Entry 7RWT (electron microscopy, 2.43 A resolution); this record covers chains A and B of the 60 polymer chains in the assembly.

== Chain A (and B) ==
Molecule: Capsid protein VP1
Source organism: Adeno-associated dependoparvovirus A
Notes: chain B of this document is another copy of the same molecule, construct and numbering; everything in this record applies to it too
UniProtKB: P03135 (CAPSD_AAV2S); residue numbers follow UniProt; this construct covers 1-735
Sequence (735 residues; numbered 1 to 735; the number before each row is that of its first residue):
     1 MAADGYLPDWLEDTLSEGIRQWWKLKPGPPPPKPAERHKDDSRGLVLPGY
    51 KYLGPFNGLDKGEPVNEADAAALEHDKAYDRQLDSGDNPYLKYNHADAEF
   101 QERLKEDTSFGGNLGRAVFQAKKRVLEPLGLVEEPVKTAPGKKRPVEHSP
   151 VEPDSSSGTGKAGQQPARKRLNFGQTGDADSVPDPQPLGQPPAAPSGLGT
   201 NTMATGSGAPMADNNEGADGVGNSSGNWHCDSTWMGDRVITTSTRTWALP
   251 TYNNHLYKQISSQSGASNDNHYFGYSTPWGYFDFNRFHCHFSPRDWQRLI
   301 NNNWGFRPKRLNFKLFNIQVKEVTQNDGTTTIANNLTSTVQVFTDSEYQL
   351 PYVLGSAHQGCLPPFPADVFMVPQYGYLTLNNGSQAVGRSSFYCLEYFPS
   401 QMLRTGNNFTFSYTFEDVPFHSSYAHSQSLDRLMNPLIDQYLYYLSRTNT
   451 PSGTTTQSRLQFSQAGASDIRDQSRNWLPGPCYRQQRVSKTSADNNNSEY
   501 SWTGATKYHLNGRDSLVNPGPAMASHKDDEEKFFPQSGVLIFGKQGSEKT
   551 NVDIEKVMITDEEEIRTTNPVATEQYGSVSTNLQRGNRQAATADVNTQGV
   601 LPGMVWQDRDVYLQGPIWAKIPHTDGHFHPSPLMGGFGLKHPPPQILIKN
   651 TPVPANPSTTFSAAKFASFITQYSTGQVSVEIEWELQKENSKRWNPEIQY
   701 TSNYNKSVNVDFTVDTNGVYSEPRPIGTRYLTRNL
Disordered / not traced: 1-218

== How chain A and chain B interact ==
Residue-residue contacts (117; chain A residue first):
  Gly220(A) - Gly222(B)
  Val221(A) - Gly222(B)
  Leu256(A) - Asn717(B)
  Tyr257(A) - Phe365(B)  hydrophobic
  Tyr257(A) - Ala367(B)  hydrophobic
  Tyr257(A) - Val714(B)
  Tyr257(A) - Gly718(B)
  Lys258(A) - Asp715(B)
  Lys258(A) - Thr716(B)
  Gln259(A) - Val708(B)  hydrogen bond (side chain-backbone)
  Gln259(A) - Asn709(B)  hydrogen bond
  Gln259(A) - Val714(B)
  Gln259(A) - Asp715(B)  hydrogen bond (backbone-backbone)
  Gln259(A) - Thr716(B)
  Phe273(A) - Val708(B)
  Tyr275(A) - Val710(B)
  Tyr275(A) - Thr713(B)
  Glu322(A) - Lys321(B)  salt bridge
  Glu322(A) - Ile332(B)
  Asn335(A) - Lys321(B)
  Asn335(A) - Asn334(B)  hydrogen bond
  Leu336(A) - Val221(B)
  Thr337(A) - Ile318(B)
  Thr337(A) - Gln319(B)  hydrogen bond (backbone-side chain)
  Thr337(A) - Asn334(B)
  Thr337(A) - Leu336(B)
  Thr337(A) - Thr405(B)
  Ser338(A) - Gln319(B)  hydrogen bond
  Thr339(A) - Ser224(B)
  Gln341(A) - Trp228(B)
  Asn382(A) - Lys706(B)
  Gln385(A) - Lys706(B)
  Gln385(A) - Ser707(B)
  Gln385(A) - Val708(B)
  Ala386(A) - Lys706(B)
  Ala386(A) - Ser707(B)  hydrogen bond (backbone-backbone)
  Ala386(A) - Val710(B)  hydrophobic
  Val387(A) - Asn705(B)
  Val387(A) - Lys706(B)
  Gly388(A) - Ser702(B)
  Gly388(A) - Asn703(B)
  Gly388(A) - Tyr704(B)
  Gly388(A) - Asn705(B)  hydrogen bond (backbone-backbone)
  Phe392(A) - Phe365(B)  hydrophobic
  Phe392(A) - Thr713(B)
  Cys394(A) - Phe365(B)  hydrophobic
  Cys394(A) - Pro366(B)
  Glu396(A) - Trp228(B)  hydrogen bond (backbone-side chain)
  Glu396(A) - Cys230(B)  hydrogen bond (backbone-side chain)
  Glu396(A) - Pro366(B)
  Glu396(A) - Ala367(B)
  Tyr397(A) - Cys230(B)
  Tyr397(A) - Asp231(B)
  Tyr397(A) - Ser232(B)  hydrogen bond (side chain-backbone)
  Tyr397(A) - Asp295(B)  hydrogen bond
  Phe398(A) - Trp228(B)
  Phe398(A) - Cys230(B)  hydrogen bond (backbone-backbone)
  Pro399(A) - Trp228(B)
  Pro399(A) - Cys230(B)
  Ser400(A) - Asn227(B)
  Ser400(A) - Trp228(B)  hydrogen bond (backbone-backbone)
  Gln401(A) - Asn227(B)
  Met402(A) - Ser224(B)  hydrogen bond (backbone-side chain)
  Met402(A) - Gly226(B)
  Met402(A) - Asn227(B)  hydrogen bond (backbone-side chain)
  Met402(A) - Trp228(B)
  Met402(A) - Phe316(B)  hydrophobic
  Met402(A) - Asn317(B)  hydrogen bond
  Met402(A) - Gln677(B)
  Arg404(A) - Val221(B)  hydrogen bond (side chain-backbone)
  Arg404(A) - Gly222(B)
  Arg404(A) - Asn223(B)
  Arg404(A) - Ser224(B)
  Arg404(A) - Asn317(B)
  Arg404(A) - Ile318(B)
  Arg404(A) - Thr405(B)
  Thr405(A) - Gly222(B)
  Asn407(A) - Gly222(B)
  Asn407(A) - Asn223(B)  hydrogen bond
  Asn407(A) - Ser224(B)  hydrogen bond (side chain-backbone)
  Thr651(A) - Gln677(B)
  Pro652(A) - Thr246(B)
  Val653(A) - Gln319(B)
  Val653(A) - Lys321(B)
  Pro654(A) - Ala248(B)  hydrophobic
  Pro654(A) - Tyr673(B)  hydrogen bond (backbone-side chain)
  Pro654(A) - Thr675(B)
  Ala655(A) - Tyr673(B)
  Asn656(A) - Val323(B)
  Asn656(A) - Gln325(B)
  Asn656(A) - Ile332(B)
  Asn656(A) - Tyr673(B)
  Pro657(A) - Pro250(B)  hydrophobic
  Pro657(A) - Tyr673(B)
  Ser658(A) - Pro250(B)
  Ser658(A) - Met371(B)
  Thr659(A) - Thr251(B)
  Thr659(A) - Tyr252(B)
  Thr660(A) - Met371(B)
  Phe661(A) - Tyr252(B)
  Phe661(A) - Gly360(B)
  Phe661(A) - Met371(B)
  Phe661(A) - Val372(B)
  Phe661(A) - Pro373(B)  hydrophobic
  Ser662(A) - Met371(B)
  Ala663(A) - Gln359(B)
  Lys665(A) - Asp368(B)  salt bridge
  Lys665(A) - Val369(B)
  Lys665(A) - Gly718(B)  hydrogen bond (side chain-backbone)
  Phe666(A) - Ala248(B)  hydrophobic
  Phe666(A) - Val369(B)  hydrogen bond (backbone-backbone)
  Phe666(A) - Phe370(B)
  Phe666(A) - Met371(B)  hydrophobic
  Phe669(A) - Val369(B)  hydrophobic
  Ile670(A) - Lys321(B)
  Ile670(A) - Ile332(B)  hydrophobic
  Ile670(A) - Tyr673(B)
Interface residues without a listed pair, chain A (54 interface residues in all): Asn326, Asp327, Ser390, Leu403, Gly406
Interface residues without a listed pair, chain B (66 interface residues in all): His229, Trp247, Ser292, Thr329, Thr330, Thr331, Gln374, Gly406, Phe712, Val719

== Summary ==
The interface between chain A and chain B involves 54 residues on one side and 66 on the other, with 23
hydrogen bonds and 2 salt bridges. Polar contacts include Glu322(A)-Lys321(B), Lys665(A)-Asp368(B) and
Gln259(A)-Val708(B).
Chain A and chain B are both Capsid protein VP1 (Adeno-associated dependoparvovirus A); the structure,
Adeno-associated virus type 2, was determined by electron microscopy, deposited together with 7RWL.
